PDB entry 6ADR | electron microscopy, 3.38 A resolution | chains A and D of the 5 polymer chains in the assembly

[Chain A]
Name: VP1
Source organism: Seneca valley virus
Chain sequence (258 residues; numbered 1 to 258; the number before each row is that of its first residue):
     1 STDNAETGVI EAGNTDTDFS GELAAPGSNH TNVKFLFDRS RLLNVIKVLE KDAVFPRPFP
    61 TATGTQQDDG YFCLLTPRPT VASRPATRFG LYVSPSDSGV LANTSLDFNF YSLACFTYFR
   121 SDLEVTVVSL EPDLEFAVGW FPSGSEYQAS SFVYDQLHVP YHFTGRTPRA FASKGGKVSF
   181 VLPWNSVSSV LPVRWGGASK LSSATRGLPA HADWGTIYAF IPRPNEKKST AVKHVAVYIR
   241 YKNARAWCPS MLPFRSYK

[Chain D]
Name: VP4
Source organism: Seneca valley virus
Chain sequence (71 residues; row label = number of the first residue in the row; note: 1 number in that range is skipped by the numbering (no residue carries it; nothing is unmodelled there)):
     1 GNVQTTSKND FDSRGNNGNM TFNYYANTYQ NSVDFSTS
    40 SSASGAGPGN SRGGLAGLLT NFSGILNPLG YLK
Not modelled in the structure: 1-13, 40-62

[Chain A / chain D interface]
Contacting residue pairs (15):
  Thr7(A) with Leu71(D)
  Val9(A) with Gly69(D)
  Lys34(A) with Arg14(D); Gly15(D); Asn16(D)
  Phe35(A) with Gly15(D); Asn16(D)
  Asp38(A) with Asn16(D), hydrogen bond (backbone-side chain)
  Arg120(A) with Asp34(D), salt bridge
  Asp122(A) with Asn31(D); Ser32(D), hydrogen bond
  Val181(A) with Gln30(D)
  Pro183(A) with Ser32(D)
  Trp184(A) with Ser32(D)
  Asn243(A) with Asn31(D), hydrogen bond
Also at the interface, not in a pair above, chain A (15 interface residues in all): Arg39, Lys242, Arg245, Pro249
Also at the interface, not in a pair above, chain D (10 interface residues in all): Leu68

[Summary]
The interface between chain A and chain D involves 15 residues on one side and 10 on the other, with 3
hydrogen bonds and 1 salt bridge. Polar pairs include Arg120(A)-Asp34(D), Asp38(A)-Asn16(D) and
Asp122(A)-Ser32(D).
Chain A is VP1 and chain D is VP4, both from Seneca valley virus; the structure, Anthrax Toxin Receptor
1-bound the Seneca Valley Virus in neutral conditions, was determined by electron microscopy, deposited
together with 6ADL, 6ADM, 6ADS and 6ADT.
